8XS7 - chains A and C of the 4 polymer chains in the assembly; structure by X-ray diffraction, 2.77 A resolution.

== Chain A ==
Name: Aryl hydrocarbon receptor nuclear translocator
Source organism: Homo sapiens
Reference sequence: P27540 (ARNT_HUMAN); residues 85-465 here = UniProt positions 85-465
Chain sequence (382 residues; row label = number of the first residue in the row):
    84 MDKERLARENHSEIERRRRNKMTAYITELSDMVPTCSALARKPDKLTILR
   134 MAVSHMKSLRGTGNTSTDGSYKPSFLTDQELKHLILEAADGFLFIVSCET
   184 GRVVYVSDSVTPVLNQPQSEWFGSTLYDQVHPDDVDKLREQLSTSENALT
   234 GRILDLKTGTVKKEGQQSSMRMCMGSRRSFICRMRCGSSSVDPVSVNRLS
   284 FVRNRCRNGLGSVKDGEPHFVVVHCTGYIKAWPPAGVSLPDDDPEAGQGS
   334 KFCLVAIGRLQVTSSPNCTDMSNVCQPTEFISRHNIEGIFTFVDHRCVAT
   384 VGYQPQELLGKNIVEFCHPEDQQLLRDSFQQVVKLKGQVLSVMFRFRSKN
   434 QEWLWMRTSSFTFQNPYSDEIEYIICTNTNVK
Not modelled in the structure: 120-124, 144-155, 228-258, 270-299, 345-359, 465
Sequence notes: initiating methionine (84)
Curated features (UniProtKB/Swiss-Prot):
  - region: Leu167 to Ala171 (Mediates the transcription activity and dimerization of the AHR:ARNT complex)
  - mutagenesis: Arg91 (R91A: Diminishes DNA interaction), Asn93 (N93A: Diminishes DNA interaction), His94 (H94A: Severely diminishes DNA interaction), Glu98 (E98A: Severely diminishes DNA interaction), Arg99 (R99A: Diminishes DNA interaction), Arg101 (R101A: Severely diminishes DNA interaction), Arg102 (R102A: Severely diminishes DNA interaction)

== Chain C ==
Molecule: DNAF
Sequence (21 nucleotides; row label = number of the first residue in the row):
     1 CATCGGGCATCGCGTGACAAG

== Interface between chain A and chain C ==
Residue-residue contacts (16; chain A residue first):
  Arg91(A) - DT15(C)  phosphate contact
  His94(A) - DT15(C)  base contact
  His94(A) - DG16(C)  hydrogen bond to the base
  His94(A) - DA17(C)  base contact
  Ser95(A) - DT15(C)  base contact
  Glu98(A) - DG14(C)  base contact
  Glu98(A) - DT15(C)  base contact
  Arg102(A) - DG12(C)  sugar contact
  Arg102(A) - DC13(C)  salt bridge to the phosphate
  Arg102(A) - DG14(C)  hydrogen bond to the base
  Thr106(A) - DG12(C)  phosphate contact
  Asp127(A) - DT10(C)  phosphate contact
  Asp127(A) - DC11(C)  phosphate contact
  Lys128(A) - DC11(C)  hydrogen bond to the phosphate
  Lys128(A) - DG12(C)  salt bridge to the phosphate
  Leu129(A) - DT10(C)  phosphate contact
Also at the interface, not in a pair above, chain A (11 interface residues in all): Arg99, Asn103

== Overview ==
11 residues of chain A face 8 of chain C across their interface; the contacts include 3 hydrogen bonds and 2
salt bridges. Among the polar pairs are His94(A)-DG16(C), Arg102(A)-DG14(C) and Lys128(A)-DC11(C). From
UniProt: 7 mutagenesis sites on chain A.
Chain A is Aryl hydrocarbon receptor nuclear translocator (Homo sapiens) and chain C is DNAF; the structure,
Crystal structure of the DNA-bound AHR-ARNT heterodimer in complex with FICZ, was determined by X-ray
diffraction together with 8XS6, 8XS8, 8XS9, 8XSA and 8XSB from the same study.
